PDB entry 9ITS | electron microscopy, 2.89 A resolution | chains C and S of the 26 polymer chains in the assembly

== Chain C ==
Name: ATP synthase subunit alpha
From: Chloroflexus aurantiacus J-10-fl
Notes: EC 7.1.2.2
UniProt: A9WGS6 (ATPA_CHLAA); numbering as in UniProt (aligned over 1-522)
Sequence (522 residues; numbered 1 to 522; the number before each row is that of its first residue):
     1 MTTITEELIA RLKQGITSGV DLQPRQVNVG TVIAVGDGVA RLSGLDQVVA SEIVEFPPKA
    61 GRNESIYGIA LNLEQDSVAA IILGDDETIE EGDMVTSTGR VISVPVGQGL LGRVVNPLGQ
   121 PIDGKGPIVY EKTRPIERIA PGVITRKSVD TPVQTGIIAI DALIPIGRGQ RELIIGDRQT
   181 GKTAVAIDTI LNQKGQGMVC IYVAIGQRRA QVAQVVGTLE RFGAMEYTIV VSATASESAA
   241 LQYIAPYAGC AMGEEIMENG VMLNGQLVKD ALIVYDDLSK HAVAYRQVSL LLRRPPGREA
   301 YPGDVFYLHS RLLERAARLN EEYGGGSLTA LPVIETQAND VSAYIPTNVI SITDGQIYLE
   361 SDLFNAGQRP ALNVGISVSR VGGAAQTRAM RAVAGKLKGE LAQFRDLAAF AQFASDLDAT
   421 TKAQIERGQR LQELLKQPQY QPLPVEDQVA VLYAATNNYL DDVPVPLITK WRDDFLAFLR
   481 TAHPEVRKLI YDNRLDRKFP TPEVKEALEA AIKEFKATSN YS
Not modelled in the structure: 1, 522
Bound ions: Mg2+: Thr-183 (together with ATP)
Small-molecule neighbours: ATP (adenosine-5'-triphosphate): Arg-178, Gln-179, Thr-180, Gly-181, Lys-182, Thr-183, Ala-184, Phe-364, Arg-369, Pro-370, Gln-437, Pro-438, Gln-439
Swiss-Prot annotation at these positions:
  - binding site (ATP): Gly-176 to Thr-183
  - site: Ser-377 (Required for activity)

== Chain S ==
Name: ATP synthase subunit delta
From: Chloroflexus aurantiacus J-10-fl
UniProt: A9WGS7 (ATPD_CHLAA); residue numbers follow UniProt; this construct covers 1-157
Sequence (157 residues; numbered 1 to 157; the number before each row is that of its first residue):
     1 MATTIDARAL AAPLVEALLT TAAEQIRAAA PRIAGLSASE AAAVLPADLL PQVRNFLLTM
    61 AKEGLTGELN AVAAALPGYL ETGSRAVDAS VTSAIELSAE QKERITRELQ QRYGDVHVTY
   121 HVDPTLIGGL IIRVGDQVLD NSLRARLSAI QRVLQAS
Not modelled in the structure: 1-84, 155-157

== How chain C and chain S interact ==
Pairs across the interface (29; chain C residue first):
  Leu-12(C) / Val-153(S)  hydrophobic
  Ile-16(C) / Val-153(S)  hydrophobic
  Gly-19(C) / Arg-152(S)  hydrogen bond (backbone-side chain)
  Val-20(C) / Ala-145(S)
  Val-20(C) / Ser-148(S)
  Val-20(C) / Ala-149(S)  hydrophobic
  Asp-21(C) / Arg-144(S)  hydrogen bond (backbone-side chain)
  Asp-21(C) / Ser-148(S)
  Leu-22(C) / Arg-144(S)  hydrogen bond (backbone-side chain)
  Gln-23(C) / Arg-144(S)  hydrogen bond (backbone-side chain)
  Pro-24(C) / Leu-139(S)
  Pro-24(C) / Asp-140(S)
  Pro-24(C) / Arg-144(S)
  Arg-25(C) / Val-138(S)
  Arg-25(C) / Leu-139(S)
  Gln-26(C) / Arg-112(S)
  Gln-26(C) / Gln-137(S)
  Gln-26(C) / Val-138(S)
  Gln-26(C) / Leu-139(S)
  Val-27(C) / Gln-137(S)
  Val-27(C) / Val-138(S)  hydrogen bond (backbone-backbone)
  Asn-28(C) / Asp-136(S)
  Asn-28(C) / Gln-137(S)
  Val-29(C) / Asp-136(S)  hydrogen bond (backbone-backbone)
  Val-29(C) / Val-138(S)  hydrophobic
  Gly-30(C) / Asp-136(S)
  Thr-31(C) / Asp-136(S)  hydrogen bond (backbone-side chain)
  Gly-44(C) / Asp-136(S)
  Met-94(C) / Val-138(S)  hydrophobic
Interface residues without a listed pair, chain C (20 interface residues in all): Gly-15, Ser-43, Gly-92
Interface residues without a listed pair, chain S (14 interface residues in all): Arg-133, Val-134

== Summary ==
20 residues of chain C and 14 residues of chain S are in contact; the contacts include 7 hydrogen bonds. Polar
pairs include Gly-19(C)/Arg-152(S), Asp-21(C)/Arg-144(S) and Leu-22(C)/Arg-144(S). Ligands of chain C: ATP.
UniProt lists 8 ATP-binding residues on chain C.
Here chain C is ATP synthase subunit alpha and chain S is ATP synthase subunit delta, both from Chloroflexus
aurantiacus J-10-fl. Entry 9ITS (Chloroflexus aurantiacus ADP-bound ATP synthase, state 1) was determined by
electron microscopy, deposited together with 9ITJ, 9ITK, 9ITL, 9ITM, 9ITN, 9ITO and 11 further entries.
